Entry 1CNB (X-ray diffraction, 2.35 A resolution); this record covers chain A.

[Chain A]
Molecule: Carbonic anhydrase II
Organism: Homo sapiens
Notes: EC 4.2.1.1
Reference sequence: P00918 (CAH2_HUMAN); the author numbering skips numbers that UniProt does not, so the offset changes along the chain: 2-125 = UniProt 1-124; 127-261 = UniProt 125-259
Amino-acid sequence (259 residues; each row starts with the number of its first residue; note: 1 number in that range is skipped by the numbering (no residue carries it; nothing is unmodelled there)):
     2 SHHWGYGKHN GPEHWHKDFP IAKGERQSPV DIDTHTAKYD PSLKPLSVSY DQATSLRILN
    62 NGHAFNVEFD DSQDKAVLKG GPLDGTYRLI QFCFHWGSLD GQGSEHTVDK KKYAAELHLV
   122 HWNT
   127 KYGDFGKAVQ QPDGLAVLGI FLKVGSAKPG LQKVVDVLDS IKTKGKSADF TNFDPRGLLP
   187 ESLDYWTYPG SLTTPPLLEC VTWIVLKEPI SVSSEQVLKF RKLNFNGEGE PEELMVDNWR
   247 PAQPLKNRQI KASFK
Not modelled in the structure: 2-4, 261
Differences from the reference sequence: conflict Cys-94 (His93 in P00918)
Covalent attachments: beta-mercaptoethanol (BME) linked to Cys-94

[Overview]
Chain A is Carbonic anhydrase II (Homo sapiens); the structure, Compensatory plastic effects in the redesign
of protein-zinc binding sites, was determined by X-ray diffraction together with 1CVH, 1CVD, 1CVE, 1CVF and
1CNC from the same study.
